PDB entry 8R1O | electron microscopy, 3.19 A resolution | chains B and E of the 9 polymer chains in the assembly

# Chain B
Protein: Exoribonuclease phosphorolytic domain-containing protein
Source organism: Thermochaetoides thermophila DSM 1495
UniProt: G0SC21 (G0SC21_CHATD); residue numbers follow UniProt; this construct covers 1-284
Sequence (284 residues; numbered 1 to 284; the number before each row is that of its first residue):
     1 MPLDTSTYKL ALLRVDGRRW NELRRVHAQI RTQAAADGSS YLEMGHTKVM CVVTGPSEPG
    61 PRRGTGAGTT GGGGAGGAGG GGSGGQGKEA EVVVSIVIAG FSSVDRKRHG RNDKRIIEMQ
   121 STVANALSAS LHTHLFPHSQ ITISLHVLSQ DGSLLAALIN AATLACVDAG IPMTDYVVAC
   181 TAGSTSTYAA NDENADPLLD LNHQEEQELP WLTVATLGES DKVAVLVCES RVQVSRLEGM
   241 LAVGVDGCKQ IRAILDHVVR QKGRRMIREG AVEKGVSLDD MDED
Disordered / not traced: 1-13, 60-86, 271-284
What the authors report for this chain:
  - conformationally variable residues (order/disorder transition): Q86

# Chain E
Protein: Exoribonuclease phosphorolytic domain-containing protein
Source organism: Thermochaetoides thermophila DSM 1495
UniProt: G0RZG4 (G0RZG4_CHATD); residues 1-413 here = UniProt positions 1-413
Sequence (413 residues; row label = number of the first residue in the row):
     1 MSAASSQHVL LSPAELAYLH ASLSLTPPIR PDGRSPTQFR PLIAETGILP GANGSARVCF
    61 ADGTEAIVGV KAEVEKTVSR SKEDEEVGLL VASAGDMDVD DEEGYAKVGA DNRTGEASWV
   121 EITVEIPGVR DDDSGMVFLA QLLGEALLAD GEFVKKLWIN RRYHWKLYID ILLISPPLSY
   181 PLPLLSLTTH LALLSTRLPR LKSEGDEDPY FDDDWAVAPY LFPRSSSASK SSKSSPTQPT
   241 TRPPITLLVM AVGNNILFDP SKEELAVADV ALAVSVTATD VDPDESDAQK ETATATAGPD
   301 SADAAKRGRK LRLLSIRTID PPSRLTPPGV PNSTNPAAIY GTTSSSGTNG NGQPQQKVES
   361 GKISEPIEPI EGVWRAPRGG AKRLVLGALV QKVLEKGGVV DEVLDALEGV ELT
Disordered / not traced: 1-7, 78-113, 225-240, 280-307, 334-363, 413
What the authors report for this chain:
  - conformationally variable residues (order/disorder transition): T77 to A117

# Interface between chain B and chain E
Residue-residue contacts - 27 pairs, chain B then chain E:
  T32(B) - R57(E)
  Q33(B) - E65(E)
  Q33(B) - I174(E)
  Q33(B) - S175(E)
  Q33(B) - P176(E)
  A35(B) - G63(E)
  A35(B) - S175(E)
  K48(B) - P50(E)
  M50(B) - R57(E)
  M50(B) - I174(E)  hydrophobic
  V52(B) - I174(E)
  V97(B) - E125(E)
  A99(B) - D170(E)
  A99(B) - L172(E)  hydrophobic
  G100(B) - D170(E)  hydrogen bond (backbone-side chain)
  F101(B) - L49(E)  hydrophobic
  F101(B) - G69(E)
  F101(B) - K71(E)
  F101(B) - D170(E)
  F101(B) - L172(E)  hydrophobic
  R106(B) - K71(E)
  R106(B) - E73(E)
  R106(B) - Y168(E)
  S144(B) - P127(E)
  H146(B) - I174(E)
  L148(B) - I67(E)  hydrophobic
  L148(B) - L172(E)  hydrophobic
Also at the interface, not in a pair above, chain B (16 interface residues in all): A34, V104
Also at the interface, not in a pair above, chain E (21 interface residues in all): V68, E121, L173, L178

# Summary
16 residues of chain B face 21 of chain E across their interface; the contacts include 1 hydrogen bond. The
hydrogen-bonded pair is G100(B)-D170(E). The paper reports conformational variability at Q86(B) and T77(E).
Chain B is Exoribonuclease phosphorolytic domain-containing protein and chain E is Exoribonuclease
phosphorolytic domain-containing protein, both from Thermochaetoides thermophila DSM 1495; the structure,
Structure of C. thermophilum RNA exosome core, was determined by electron microscopy.
